PDB entry 8S32 | electron microscopy, 2.45 A resolution | chains A and M of the 28 polymer chains in the assembly

# Chain A (and M)
Molecule: Chaperonin GroEL
Organism: Escherichia coli
Notes: EC 5.6.1.7; chain M of this document is another copy of the same molecule, construct and numbering; everything in this record applies to it too
UniProt: P0A6F5 (CH60_ECOLI); residues 0-547 here correspond to UniProt positions 1-548 (UniProt number = residue number + 1)
Amino-acid sequence (548 residues; each row starts with the number of its first residue; numbering starts at 0):
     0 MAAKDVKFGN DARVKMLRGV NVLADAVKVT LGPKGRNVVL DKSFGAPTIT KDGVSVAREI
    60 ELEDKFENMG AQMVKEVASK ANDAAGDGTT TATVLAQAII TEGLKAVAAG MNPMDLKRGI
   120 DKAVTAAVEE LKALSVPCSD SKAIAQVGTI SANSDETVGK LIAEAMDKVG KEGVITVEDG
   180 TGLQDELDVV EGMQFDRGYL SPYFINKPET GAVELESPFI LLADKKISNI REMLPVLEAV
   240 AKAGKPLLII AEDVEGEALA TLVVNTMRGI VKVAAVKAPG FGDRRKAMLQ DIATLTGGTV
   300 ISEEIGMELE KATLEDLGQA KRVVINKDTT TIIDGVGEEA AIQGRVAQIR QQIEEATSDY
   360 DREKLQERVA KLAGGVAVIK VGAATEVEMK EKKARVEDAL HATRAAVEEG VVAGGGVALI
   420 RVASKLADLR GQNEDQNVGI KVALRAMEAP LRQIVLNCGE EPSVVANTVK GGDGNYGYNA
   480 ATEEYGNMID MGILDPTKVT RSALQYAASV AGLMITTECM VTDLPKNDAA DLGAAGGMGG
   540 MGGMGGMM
Not modelled in the structure: 0, 526-547

# How chain A and chain M interact
Residue-residue contacts (4):
  Lys104(A) with Ala108(M), hydrogen bond (side chain-backbone)
  Ala108(A) with Lys104(M), hydrogen bond (backbone-side chain); Ala108(M), hydrophobic
  Glu433(A) with Glu433(M)
Also at the interface, not in a pair above, chain A (4 interface residues in all): Ala107
Also at the interface, not in a pair above, chain M (4 interface residues in all): Ala107

# Overview
Chain A and chain M each contribute 4 residues to their interface, with 2 hydrogen bonds. The hydrogen-bonded
pair is Lys104(A)-Ala108(M).
Chain A and chain M are both Chaperonin GroEL (Escherichia coli); the structure, GroEL with bound GroTAC
peptide, was determined by electron microscopy.
